PDB entry 8ZGZ | electron microscopy, 3.88 A resolution | chain A

Chain A:
Molecule: Protein AmpG
Organism: Yokenella regensburgei
UniProtKB: G9Z488 (G9Z488_9ENTR); numbering as in UniProt (aligned over 1-494)
Amino-acid sequence (494 residues; each row starts with the number of its first residue):
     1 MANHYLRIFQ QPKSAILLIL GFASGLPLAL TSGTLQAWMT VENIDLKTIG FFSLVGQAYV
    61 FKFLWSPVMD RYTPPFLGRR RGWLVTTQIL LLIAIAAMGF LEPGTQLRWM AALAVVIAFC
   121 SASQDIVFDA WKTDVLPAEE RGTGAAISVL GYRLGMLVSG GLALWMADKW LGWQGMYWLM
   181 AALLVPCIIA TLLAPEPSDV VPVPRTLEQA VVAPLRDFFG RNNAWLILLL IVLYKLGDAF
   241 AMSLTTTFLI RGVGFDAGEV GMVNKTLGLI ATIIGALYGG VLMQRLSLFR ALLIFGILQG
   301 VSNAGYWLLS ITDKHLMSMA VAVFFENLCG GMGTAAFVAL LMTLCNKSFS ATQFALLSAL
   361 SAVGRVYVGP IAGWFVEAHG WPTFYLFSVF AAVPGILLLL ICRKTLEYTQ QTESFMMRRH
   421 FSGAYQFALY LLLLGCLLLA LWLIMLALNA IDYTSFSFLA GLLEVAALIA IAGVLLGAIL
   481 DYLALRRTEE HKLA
Disordered / not traced: 1-8, 198-205, 488-494
From the paper describing this entry:
  - mutagenesis - T40A, T247A: unchanged growth in response to antibiotic resistance

Overview:
The paper reports that T40A and T247A leave growth in response to antibiotic resistance unchanged.
Chain A is Protein AmpG (Yokenella regensburgei); the structure, Cryo-EM structure of inward state
Anhydromuropeptide permease (AmpG), was determined by electron microscopy (same publication as 8ZKE).
